PDB entry 3HF4 | X-ray diffraction, 2.70 A resolution | chains E and F of the 4 polymer chains in the assembly

# Chain E
Protein: Hemoglobin subunit alpha-1/2
From: Rattus norvegicus
UniProtKB: P01946 (HBA_RAT); residues 1-141 here correspond to UniProt positions 2-142 (UniProt number = residue number + 1)
Amino-acid sequence (141 residues; each row starts with the number of its first residue):
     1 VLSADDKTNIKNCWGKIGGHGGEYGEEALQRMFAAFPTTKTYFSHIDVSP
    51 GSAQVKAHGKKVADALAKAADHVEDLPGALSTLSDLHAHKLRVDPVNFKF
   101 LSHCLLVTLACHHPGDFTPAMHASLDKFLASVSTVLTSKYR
UniProt features mapped onto this chain:
  - binding site (O2): H58
  - binding site (heme b): H87
  - modified residue: S3 (Phosphoserine), K7 (N6-succinyllysine), T8 (Phosphothreonine), K11 (N6-succinyllysine), K16 (N6-acetyllysine), Y24 (Phosphotyrosine), K40 (N6-succinyllysine), S49 (Phosphoserine), S102 (Phosphoserine), T108 (Phosphothreonine), S124 (Phosphoserine), S131 (Phosphoserine), T134 (Phosphothreonine), T137 (Phosphothreonine), S138 (Phosphoserine)
Metal / ion sites: heme Fe near H87 (its only coordinating residue here)
Ligand contacts: heme (HEM): M32, T39, Y42, F43, H45, H58, K61, V62, A65, L66, L83, L86, H87, L91, V93, N97, F98, L101

# Chain F
Protein: Hemoglobin subunit beta-1
From: Rattus norvegicus
UniProtKB: P02091 (HBB1_RAT); residues 1-146 here correspond to UniProt positions 2-147 (UniProt number = residue number + 1)
Amino-acid sequence (146 residues; numbered 1 to 146; the number before each row is that of its first residue):
     1 VHLTDAEKAAVNGLWGKVNPDDVGGEALGRLLVVYPWTQRYFDSFGDLSS
    51 ASAIMGNPKVKAHGKKVINAFNDGLKHLDNLKGTFAHLSELHCDKLHVDP
   101 ENFRLLGNMIVIVLGHHLGKEFTPCAQAAFQKVVAGVASALAHKYH
UniProt features mapped onto this chain:
  - binding site (heme b): H63, H92
  - modified residue: V1 (N-acetylvaline), K17 (N6-succinyllysine), S44 (Phosphoserine), S50 (Phosphoserine), S52 (Phosphoserine), K59 (N6-succinyllysine), R104 (Asymmetric dimethylarginine), T123 (Phosphothreonine)
Metal / ion sites: heme Fe near H92 (its only coordinating residue here)
Ligand contacts: heme (HEM): L31, Y41, F42, S44, H63, K66, V67, A70, F71, F85, L88, L91, H92, L96, V98, N102, F103, L106, V137, L141

# Chain E / chain F interface
Residue-residue contacts - 40 pairs, chain E then chain F:
  R31(E) - F122(F)  hydrogen bond (side chain-backbone)
  R31(E) - T123(F)
  R31(E) - P124(F)
  R31(E) - Q127(F)  hydrogen bond
  A34(E) - A128(F)
  A35(E) - A128(F)  hydrophobic
  A35(E) - Q131(F)
  F36(E) - Q131(F)
  K99(E) - E101(F)  salt bridge
  K99(E) - R104(F)
  H103(E) - N108(F)
  H103(E) - V111(F)
  H103(E) - I112(F)
  H103(E) - Q127(F)
  H103(E) - Q131(F)
  C104(E) - Q127(F)
  V107(E) - I112(F)  hydrophobic
  V107(E) - F122(F)  hydrophobic
  V107(E) - Q127(F)
  A110(E) - I112(F)
  A110(E) - G115(F)
  A110(E) - H116(F)
  C111(E) - G115(F)
  C111(E) - G119(F)  hydrogen bond (side chain-backbone)
  H112(E) - K120(F)
  P114(E) - H116(F)  hydrogen bond (backbone-side chain)
  F117(E) - R30(F)  hydrogen bond (backbone-side chain)
  F117(E) - I112(F)  hydrophobic
  F117(E) - H116(F)  hydrogen bond (backbone-side chain)
  T118(E) - R30(F)
  P119(E) - R30(F)
  P119(E) - V33(F)
  P119(E) - M55(F)  hydrophobic
  H122(E) - R30(F)  hydrogen bond
  H122(E) - V34(F)
  H122(E) - M109(F)
  H122(E) - I112(F)
  A123(E) - V34(F)
  D126(E) - V34(F)
  D126(E) - Y35(F)  hydrogen bond
Interface residues without a listed pair, chain E (20 interface residues in all): Q30, A120

# In short
The interface between chain E and chain F involves 20 residues on one side and 21 on the other, with 8
hydrogen bonds and 1 salt bridge. Polar contacts include K99(E)-E101(F), R31(E)-F122(F) and R31(E)-Q127(F).
Chain E binds heme. Ligands of chain F: heme.
Here chain E is Hemoglobin subunit alpha-1/2 and chain F is Hemoglobin subunit beta-1, both from Rattus
norvegicus. Entry 3HF4 (Crystal structure of rat methemoglobin in R2 state) was determined by X-ray
diffraction.
